Entry 6VKO (X-ray diffraction, 2.80 A resolution); this record covers chain A.

# Chain A
Name: Poly [ADP-ribose] polymerase 1
Source organism: Homo sapiens
Notes: EC 2.4.2.30, 2.4.2.-; fragment: catalytic domain
UniProtKB: P09874 (PARP1_HUMAN); numbering as in UniProt (aligned over 661-1011)
Amino-acid sequence (372 residues; row label = number of the first residue in the row):
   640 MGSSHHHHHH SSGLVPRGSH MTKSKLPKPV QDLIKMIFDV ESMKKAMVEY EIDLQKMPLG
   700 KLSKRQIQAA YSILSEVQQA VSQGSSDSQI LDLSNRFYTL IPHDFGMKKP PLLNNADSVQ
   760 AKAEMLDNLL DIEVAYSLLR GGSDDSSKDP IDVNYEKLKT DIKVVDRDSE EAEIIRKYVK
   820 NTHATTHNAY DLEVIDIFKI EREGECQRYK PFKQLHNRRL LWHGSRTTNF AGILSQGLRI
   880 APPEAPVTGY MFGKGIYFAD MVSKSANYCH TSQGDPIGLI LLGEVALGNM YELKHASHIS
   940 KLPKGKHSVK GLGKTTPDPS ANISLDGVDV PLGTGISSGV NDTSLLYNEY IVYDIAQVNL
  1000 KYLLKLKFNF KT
Not modelled in the structure: 640-663, 782-789
Differences from the reference sequence: initiating methionine (640); expression tag (641-660); variant A762 (Val in P09874)
UniProt features mapped onto this chain:
  - active site: E988 (For poly [ADP-ribose] polymerase activity)
  - binding site (NAD(+)): H862 to S864, G871, R878, S904
  - modified residue (Phosphoserine): S782, S786
  - cross-link: K748 (Glycyl lysine isopeptide (Lys-Gly) (interchain with G-Cter in SUMO1))
  - natural variant: A762 (V762A: this construct carries the variant)
  - mutagenesis: L698 to L701 (Increased auto-poly-ADP-ribosylation), L713 (L713A: Increased auto-poly-ADP-ribosylation; L713F: Leads to constitutive activity in absence of DNA damage due to unfolding of the PARP alpha-helical domain, relieving autoinhibition), E763 to D770 (Able to bind BAD inhibitor in absence of DNA), L765 (L765A: Increased auto-poly-ADP-ribosylation), D766 to D770 (Able to bind EB-47 or BAD inhibitors in absence of DNA. Released from DNA strand break independently of EB-47 or BAD inhibitors), L768 (L768A: Increased auto-poly-ADP-ribosylation), A774 (A774S/L: Increased DNA-independent poly-ADP-ribosyltransferase activity), L797 (L797P: 1.5% of wild-type activity), H826 (H826A: Strongly reduced serine ADP-ribosylation, caused by abolished interaction with HPF1; H826E: Decreased polymerase activity, leading to the production of short poly-ADP-ribose chains), P850 to F851 (Abolished interaction with TIMELESS), H862 (H862A: Poly-ADP-ribosyltransferase activity is impaired while mono-ADP-ribosyltransferase activity is not affected; produces a mixture of short and mono ADP-ribose chains), R865 (R865A: Increased affinity for DNA damage sites), 19 further mutagenesis entries in UniProt
Disulfide bonds: C845 forms a disulfide with the same residue of a neighbouring copy of this chain
Ligand contacts: L1S (methyl 2-{4-[4-(7-carbamoyl-1H-benzimidazol-2-yl)benzene-1-carbonyl]piperazin-1-yl}pyrimidine-5-carboxylate): Q717, A755, V758, Q759, A762, E763, D766, W861, H862, G863, V886, T887, G888, Y889, Y896, F897, A898, K903, S904, Y907, E988

# Overview
Chain A binds compound L1S. Curated annotation (UniProt) lists active-site residue E988, 6 NAD+-binding
residues and 41 mutagenesis sites.
Chain A is Poly [ADP-ribose] polymerase 1 (Homo sapiens); the structure, Crystal Structure of human PARP-1 CAT
domain bound to inhibitor UKTT15, was determined by X-ray diffraction, deposited together with 6VKK, 6VKQ and
6NTU.
